8FR8 - chains y and A of the 58 polymer chains in the assembly; structure by electron microscopy, 2.76 A resolution.

[Chain y]
Name: 50S ribosomal protein L28
From: Mycolicibacterium smegmatis MC2 155
UniProtKB: A0R552 (A0R552_MYCS2); residues 1-77 here correspond to UniProt positions 2-78 (UniProt number = residue number + 1)
Chain sequence (77 residues; row label = number of the first residue in the row):
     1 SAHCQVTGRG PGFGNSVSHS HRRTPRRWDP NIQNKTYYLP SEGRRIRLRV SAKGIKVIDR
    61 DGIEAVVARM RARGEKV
Unresolved in the structure: 77

[Chain A]
Molecule: 23S rRNA
From: Mycolicibacterium smegmatis MC2 155
Sequence (3119 nucleotides; numbered 2 to 3120; the number before each row is that of its first residue):
     2 AAGUGUUUAA GGGCGCAUGG UGGAUGCCUU GGCACUGGGA GCCGAUGAAG GACGUAGGAG
    62 GCUGCGAUAA GCCUCGGGGA GCUGUCAACC GAGCGUUGAU CCGAGGAUGU CCGAAUGGGG
   122 AAACCCGGCA CGAGUGAUGU CGUGUCACCA GGCGCUGAAU AUAUAGGCGU CUGGGGGGAA
   182 CGCGGGGAAG UGAAACAUCU CAGUACCCGU AGGAAGAGAA AACAAAAUGU GAUUCCGUGA
   242 GUAGUGGCGA GCGAAAGCGG AGGAUGGCUA AACCGUAUGC AUGUGAUACC GGGUAGGGGU
   302 UGUGUGUGCG GGGUUGUGGG ACCUAUCUUU CCGGCUCUAC CUGGCUGGAG GGCAGUGAGA
   362 AAAUGUUGUG GUUAGCGGAA AUGGCUUGGG AUGGCCUGCC GUAGACGGUG AGAGCCCGGU
   422 ACGUGAAAAC CCGACGUCUG UCUUGAUGGU GUUCCCGAGU AGCAGCGGGC CCGUGGAAUC
   482 UGCUGUGAAU CUGCCGGGAC CACCCGGUAA GCCUGAAUAC UUCCCAGUGA CCGAUAGCGG
   542 AUUAGUACCG UGAGGGAAUG GUGAAAAGUA CCCCGGGAGG GGAGUGAAAG AGUACCUGAA
   602 ACCGUGCGCU UACAAUCCGU CAGAGCCCUC GACGUGUCGU GGGGUGAUGG CGUGCCUUUU
   662 GAAGAAUGAG CCUGCGAGUC AGGGACAUGU CGCGAGGUUA ACCCGGGUGG GGUAGCCGCA
   722 GCGAAAGCGA GUCUGAAUAG GGCGUAUCCA CACAAGAGUG UGUGGUGUAG UGGUGUGUUC
   782 UGGACCCGAA GCGGAGUGAU CUACCCAUGG CCAGGGUGAA GCGCGGGUAA GACCGCGUGG
   842 AGGCCCGAAC CCACUUAGGU UGAAGACUGA GGGGAUGAGC UGUGGGUAGG GGUGAAAGGC
   902 CAAUCAAACU CCGUGAUAGC UGGUUCUCCC CGAAAUGCAU UUAGGUGCAG CGUCGCAUGU
   962 UUCUUGCCGG AGGUAGAGCU ACUGGAUGGC CGAUGGGCCC CACAGGGUUA CUGACGUCAG
  1022 CCAAACUCCG AAUGCCGGUA AGUCCAAGAG UGCGGCAGUG AGACGGCGGG GGAUAAGCUC
  1082 CGUGCGUCGA GAGGGAAACA GCCCAGAUCG CCGGCUAAGG CCCCUAAGCG UGUGCUAAGU
  1142 GGAAAAGGAU GUGCAGUCGC GAAGACAACC AGGAGGUUGG CUUAGAAGCA GCCACCCUUG
  1202 AAAGAGUGCG UAAUAGCUCA CUGGUCAAGU GAUUGUGCGC CGAUAAUGUA GCGGGGCUCA
  1262 AGCACACCGC CGAAGCCGCG GCAGCCAACG UGUUGGCUGG GUAGGGGAGC GUCCUGCAUC
  1322 CGGUGAAGCC GCCGAGUGAU CGAGUGGUGG AGGGUGUGGG AGUGAGAAUG CAGGCAUGAG
  1382 UAGCGAUUAG GCAAGUGAGA ACCUUGCCCG CCGAAAGACC AAGGGUUCCU GGGCCAGGCC
  1442 AGUCCGCCCA GGGUGAGUCG GGACCUAAGG CGAGGCCGAC AGGCGUAGUC GAUGGACAAC
  1502 GGGUUGAUAU UCCCGUACCC GUGUAUGUGC GUCCAUGAUG AAUCAGCGGU ACUAACCAUC
  1562 CAAAACCACC GUGACCGCAC CUUUCGGGGU GUGGCGUUGG UGGGGCUGCA UGGGACCUUC
  1622 GUUGGUAGUA GUCAAGCGAU GGGGUGACGC AGGAAGGUAG CCGUACCGGU CAGUGGUAAU
  1682 ACCGGGGUAA GCCUGUAGGG AGUCAGAUAG GUAAAUCCGU CUGGCAUAUA UCCUGAGAGG
  1742 UGAUGCAUAG CCGAGUGAGG CGAAUUCGGU GAUCCUAUGC UGCCGAGAAA AGCCUCUAGC
  1802 GAGGACAUAC ACGGCCCGUA CCCCAAACCA ACACAGGUGG UCAGGUAGAG AAUACUAAGG
  1862 CGUACGAGUG AACUAUGGUU AAGGAACUCG GCAAAAUGCC CCCGUAACUU CGGGAGAAGG
  1922 GGGACCCACA UGGCGUGUAA GCCUUUACGG CCCAAGCGUG AGUGGGUGGC ACAAACCAGU
  1982 GAGAAGCGAC UGUUUACUAA AAACACAGGU CCGUGCGAAG UCGCAAGACG AUGUAUACGG
  2042 ACUGACGCCU GCCCGGUGCU GGAAGGUUAA GAGGACCCGU UAACUCCCUU UGGGGGUGAA
  2102 GCGGAGAAUU UAAGCCCCAG UAAACGGCGG UGGUAACUAU AACCAUCCUA AGGUAGCGAA
  2162 AUUCCUUGUC GGGUAAGUUC CGACCUGCAC GAAUGGCGUA ACGACUUCUC AACUGUCUCA
  2222 ACCAUAGACU CGGCGAAAUU GCACUACGAG UAAAGAUGCU CGUUACGCGC GGCAGGACGA
  2282 AAAGACCCCG GGACCUUCAC UACAACUUGG UAUUGGUGCU CGAUACGGUU UGUGUAGGAU
  2342 AGGUGGGAGA CUGUGAAGCU CACACGCCAG UGUGGGUGGA GUCGUUGUUG AAAUACCACU
  2402 CUGAUCGUAU UGGGCCUCUA ACCUCGGACC GUAUAUCCGG UUCAGGGACA GUGCCUGGUG
  2462 GGUAGUUUAA CUGGGGCGGU UGCCUCCUAA AAUGUAACGG AGGCGCCCAA AGGUUCCCUC
  2522 AACCUGGACG GCAAUCAGGU GUUGAGUGUA AGUGCACAAG GGAGCUUGAC UGCGAGACGG
  2582 ACAUGUCGAG CAGGGACGAA AGUCGGGACU AGUGAUCCGG CACCUCUGAG UGGAAGGGGU
  2642 GUCGCUCAAC GGAUAAAAGG UACCCCGGGG AUAACAGGCU GAUCUUCCCC AAGAGUCCAU
  2702 AUCGACGGGA UGGUUUGGCA CCUCGAUGUC GGCUCGUCGC AUCCUGGGGC UGGAGCAGGU
  2762 CCCAAGGGUU GGGCUGUUCG CCCAUUAAAG CGGCACGCGA GCUGGGUUUA GAACGUCGUG
  2822 AGACAGUUCG GUCUCUAUCC GCCGCGCGCG UCAGAAGCUU GAGGAAACCU GUCCCUAGUA
  2882 CGAGAGGACC GGGACGGACG AACCUCUGGU AUACCAGUUG UCCCACCAGG GGCACGGCUG
  2942 GAUAGCCACG UUCGGACAGG AUAACCGCUG AAAGCAUCUA AGCGGGAAAC CUCUUCCAAG
  3002 ACCAGGCUUC UCACCCUCUA GGAGGGAUAA GGCCCCCCGC AGACCACGGG AUUGAUAGAC
  3062 CAGACCUGGA AGCCUAGUAA UAGGUGCAGG GAACUGGCAC UAACCGGCCG AAAACUUAC

[How chain y and chain A interact]
Contacting residue pairs (105; chain y residue first):
  Ser1(y) - A1480(A)  phosphate contact
  Ser1(y) - G2454(A)  sugar contact
  Ala2(y) - G1479(A)  phosphate contact
  Ala2(y) - A1480(A)  hydrogen bond to the phosphate
  His3(y) - A1480(A)  hydrogen bond to the sugar
  Arg9(y) - U461(A)  salt bridge to the phosphate
  Arg9(y) - C484(A)  salt bridge to the phosphate
  Arg9(y) - U485(A)  salt bridge to the phosphate
  Pro11(y) - A1480(A)  sugar contact
  Gly12(y) - G483(A)  sugar contact
  Phe13(y) - G187(A)  phosphate contact
  Phe13(y) - G188(A)  phosphate contact
  Phe13(y) - A1480(A)  base contact
  Gly14(y) - G468(A)  sugar contact
  Asn15(y) - G468(A)  phosphate contact
  Asn15(y) - G469(A)  phosphate contact
  Ser16(y) - G468(A)  phosphate contact
  Val17(y) - G468(A)  phosphate contact
  Val17(y) - A2303(A)  phosphate contact
  Val17(y) - C2304(A)  phosphate contact
  Ser18(y) - G468(A)  hydrogen bond to the phosphate
  Ser18(y) - A2303(A)  phosphate contact
  His19(y) - A2303(A)  phosphate contact
  His19(y) - A2656(A)  base contact
  Ser20(y) - U199(A)  sugar contact
  Ser20(y) - U2302(A)  hydrogen bond to the phosphate
  Ser20(y) - A2303(A)  hydrogen bond to the phosphate
  Ser20(y) - A2656(A)  hydrogen bond to the base
  His21(y) - U199(A)  hydrogen bond to the phosphate
  His21(y) - C200(A)  salt bridge to the phosphate
  His21(y) - U475(A)  salt bridge to the phosphate
  Arg22(y) - A198(A)  phosphate contact
  Arg22(y) - U199(A)  salt bridge to the phosphate
  Arg22(y) - C200(A)  phosphate contact
  Arg22(y) - U2302(A)  sugar contact
  Arg22(y) - A2303(A)  sugar contact
  Arg23(y) - C200(A)  salt bridge to the phosphate
  Arg23(y) - G469(A)  salt bridge to the phosphate
  Arg23(y) - G470(A)  salt bridge to the phosphate
  Thr24(y) - A2303(A)  sugar contact
  Thr24(y) - C2304(A)  sugar contact
  Pro25(y) - G188(A)  phosphate contact
  Arg26(y) - C2455(A)  salt bridge to the phosphate
  Arg26(y) - C2456(A)  salt bridge to the phosphate
  Arg27(y) - A1480(A)  salt bridge to the phosphate
  Arg27(y) - C2455(A)  phosphate contact
  Trp28(y) - C467(A)  hydrogen bond to the base
  Trp28(y) - G468(A)  sugar contact
  Trp28(y) - G483(A)  base contact
  Trp28(y) - C484(A)  hydrogen bond to the sugar
  Trp28(y) - C2455(A)  hydrogen bond to the phosphate
  Trp28(y) - C2456(A)  hydrogen bond to the phosphate
  Asp29(y) - C484(A)  hydrogen bond to the sugar
  Asp29(y) - G2454(A)  hydrogen bond to the sugar
  Asp29(y) - C2455(A)  hydrogen bond to the phosphate
  Pro30(y) - C484(A)  phosphate contact
  Pro30(y) - U485(A)  phosphate contact
  Pro30(y) - G2454(A)  hydrogen bond to the sugar
  Asn31(y) - U485(A)  hydrogen bond to the phosphate
  Asn31(y) - G486(A)  hydrogen bond to the phosphate
  Asn31(y) - A2313(A)  hydrogen bond to the base
  Asn31(y) - U2453(A)  base contact
  Asn31(y) - G2454(A)  hydrogen bond to the base
  Gln33(y) - A2313(A)  base contact
  Gln33(y) - U2314(A)  hydrogen bond to the base
  Gln33(y) - G2452(A)  hydrogen bond to the base
  Gln33(y) - U2453(A)  hydrogen bond to the base
  Asn34(y) - C2423(A)  hydrogen bond to the phosphate
  Asn34(y) - C2424(A)  hydrogen bond to the phosphate
  Lys35(y) - U2315(A)  salt bridge to the phosphate
  Lys35(y) - A2422(A)  hydrogen bond to the sugar
  Lys35(y) - C2423(A)  phosphate contact
  Thr36(y) - C2423(A)  hydrogen bond to the phosphate
  Ser41(y) - A164(A)  sugar contact
  Glu42(y) - A164(A)  sugar contact
  Glu42(y) - U165(A)  sugar contact
  Arg44(y) - A159(A)  base contact
  Arg44(y) - A160(A)  base contact
  Arg44(y) - U161(A)  base contact
  Arg44(y) - A164(A)  base contact
  Arg44(y) - U165(A)  hydrogen bond to the base
  Arg44(y) - A166(A)  hydrogen bond to the sugar
  Arg44(y) - G2441(A)  hydrogen bond to the sugar
  Arg44(y) - U2442(A)  sugar contact
  Arg45(y) - A2422(A)  salt bridge to the phosphate
  Arg45(y) - C2423(A)  salt bridge to the phosphate
  Arg45(y) - G2441(A)  phosphate contact
  Arg45(y) - U2442(A)  hydrogen bond to the phosphate
  Ile46(y) - G2440(A)  sugar contact
  Ile46(y) - G2441(A)  sugar contact
  Arg47(y) - C2424(A)  salt bridge to the phosphate
  Arg47(y) - U2425(A)  salt bridge to the phosphate
  Arg47(y) - G2441(A)  hydrogen bond to the phosphate
  Arg49(y) - C1478(A)  salt bridge to the phosphate
  Arg49(y) - G1479(A)  salt bridge to the phosphate
  Ala52(y) - G486(A)  phosphate contact
  Ala52(y) - A2313(A)  sugar contact
  Lys53(y) - G460(A)  sugar contact
  Lys56(y) - G460(A)  base contact
  Lys56(y) - U487(A)  salt bridge to the phosphate
  Lys56(y) - G488(A)  hydrogen bond to the base
  Val57(y) - G460(A)  sugar contact
  Arg60(y) - A459(A)  hydrogen bond to the base
  Arg60(y) - G460(A)  hydrogen bond to the sugar
  Lys76(y) - A151(A)  sugar contact
Interface residues without a listed pair, chain y (46 interface residues in all): Gly10, Ile32, Ile55, Gly74
Interface residues without a listed pair, chain A (56 interface residues in all): G152, U163, G466, G474, C1481, A2465, G2466, A2657

[In short]
The interface between chain y and chain A involves 46 residues on one side and 56 on the other, with 34
hydrogen bonds and 20 salt bridges. Polar contacts include Ser20(y)-A2656(A), Trp28(y)-C467(A) and
Asn31(y)-A2313(A).
Chain y is 50S ribosomal protein L28 and chain A is 23S rRNA, both from Mycolicibacterium smegmatis MC2 155;
the structure, Structure of Mycobacterium smegmatis Rsh bound to a 70S translation initiation complex, was
determined by electron microscopy.
